PDB entry 3NNV | X-ray diffraction, 2.10 A resolution | chain A

# Chain A
Protein: Mitogen-activated protein kinase 14
From: Homo sapiens
Notes: EC 2.7.11.24
UniProt: Q16539 (MK14_HUMAN); residue numbers follow UniProt; this construct covers 1-354
Amino-acid sequence (354 residues; row label = number of the first residue in the row):
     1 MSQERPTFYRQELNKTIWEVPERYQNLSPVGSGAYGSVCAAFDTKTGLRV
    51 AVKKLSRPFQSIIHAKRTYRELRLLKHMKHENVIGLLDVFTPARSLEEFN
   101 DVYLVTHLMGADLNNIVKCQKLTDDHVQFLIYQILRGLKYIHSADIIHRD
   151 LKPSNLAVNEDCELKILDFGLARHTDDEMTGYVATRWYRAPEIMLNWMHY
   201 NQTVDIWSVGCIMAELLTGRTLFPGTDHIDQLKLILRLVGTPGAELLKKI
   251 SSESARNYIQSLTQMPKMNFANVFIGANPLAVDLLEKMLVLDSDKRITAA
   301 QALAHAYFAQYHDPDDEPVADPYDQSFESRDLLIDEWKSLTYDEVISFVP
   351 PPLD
Disordered / not traced: 1-4, 353-354
Curated features (UniProtKB/Swiss-Prot):
  - motif: Thr180 to Tyr182 (TXY)
  - active site: Asp168 (Proton acceptor)
  - binding site (ATP): Val30 to Val38, Lys53
  - modified residue: Ser2 (N-acetylserine), Thr16 (Phosphothreonine), Lys53 (N6-acetyllysine), Lys152 (N6-acetyllysine), Thr180 (Phosphothreonine), Tyr182 (Phosphotyrosine), Thr263 (Phosphothreonine), Tyr323 (Phosphotyrosine)
  - natural variant: Ala51 (A51V: In a gastric adenocarcinoma sample), Pro322 (P322R: In a lung adenocarcinoma sample)
  - mutagenesis: Ala34 (A34V: Lowered kinase activity), Lys53 (K53R: Loss of kinase activity), Lys54 (K54R: Impairs MAP2K6/MKK6-dependent autophosphorylation), Tyr69 (Y69H: Lowered kinase activity), Asp168 (D168A: Loss of kinase activity), Thr175 (T175A: No effect on either the kinase activity or tyrosine phosphorylation), Asp176 (D176A: Emulation of the active state. Increase in activity; when associated with S-327 or L-327), Asp177 (D177A: Loss of kinase activity), Thr180 (T180E: Loss of kinase activity), Tyr182 (Y182F: Loss of kinase activity), Ala320 (A320T: Lowered kinase activity), Phe327 (F327L: Emulation of the active state. Increase in activity; when associated with A-176; F327S: Emulation of the active state. Increase in activity; when associated with A-176), 1 further mutagenesis entry in UniProt
Small-molecule neighbours: 437 (1-{3-tert-butyl-1-[4-(hydroxymethyl)phenyl]-1H-pyrazol-5-yl}-3-naphthalen-1-ylurea): Val38, Ala51, Val52, Lys53, Arg67, Arg70, Glu71, Leu74, Leu75, Met78, Val83, Ile84, Leu104, Val105, Thr106, Ile141, Ile146, His148, Ile166, Leu167, Asp168, Phe169

# In short
Bound to chain A: compound 437. UniProt lists active-site residue Asp168, 10 ATP-binding residues and 13
mutagenesis sites.
Chain A is Mitogen-activated protein kinase 14 (Homo sapiens); the structure, Crystal structure of P38 alpha
in complex with DP437, was determined by X-ray diffraction, deposited together with 3NNU, 3NNW and 3NNX.
